PDB entry 3SDK | X-ray diffraction, 2.70 A resolution | chains S and T of the 28 polymer chains in the assembly

[Chain S]
Protein: Proteasome component PRE5
From: Saccharomyces cerevisiae
Notes: EC 3.4.25.1
UniProtKB: P40302 (PSA1_YEAST); the construct lacks a stretch of the UniProt sequence and is renumbered around it, so the offset changes along the chain: 4-60 = UniProt 2-58; 63-180 = UniProt 59-176; 181-204 = UniProt 181-204; 206-208 = UniProt 205-207; 1 more segments
Amino-acid sequence (233 residues; each row starts with the number of its first residue; note: 3 numbers in that range are skipped by the numbering (no residue carries them; nothing is unmodelled there); a row labelled like 180A-180D holds insertion residues (180A, then the next letters in order)):
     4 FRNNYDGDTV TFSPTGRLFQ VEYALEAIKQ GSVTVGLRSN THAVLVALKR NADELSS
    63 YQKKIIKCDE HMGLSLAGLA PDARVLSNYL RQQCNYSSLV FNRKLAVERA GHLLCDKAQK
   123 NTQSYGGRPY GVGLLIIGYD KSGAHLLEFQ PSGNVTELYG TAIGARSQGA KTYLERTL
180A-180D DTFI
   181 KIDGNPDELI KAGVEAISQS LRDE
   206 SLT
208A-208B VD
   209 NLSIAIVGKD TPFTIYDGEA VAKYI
UniProt features mapped onto this chain:
  - modified residue: Ser-16 (Phosphoserine)
  - cross-link: Lys-191 (Glycyl lysine isopeptide (Lys-Gly) (interchain with G-Cter in ubiquitin))

[Chain T]
Protein: Proteasome component C1
From: Saccharomyces cerevisiae
Notes: EC 3.4.25.1
UniProtKB: P21242 (PSA3_YEAST); the construct lacks a stretch of the UniProt sequence and is renumbered around it, so the offset changes along the chain: 7-180 = UniProt 7-180; 181-199 = UniProt 184-202; 201-206 = UniProt 203-208; 207-218 = UniProt 211-222; 1 more segments
Amino-acid sequence (242 residues; row label = number of the first residue in the row; note: 1 number in that range is skipped by the numbering (no residue carries it; nothing is unmodelled there); a row labelled like 180A-180C holds insertion residues (180A, then the next letters in order)):
     7 GYDLSNSVFS PDGRNFQVEY AVKAVENGTT SIGIKCNDGV VFAVEKLITS KLLVPQKNVK
    67 IQVVDRHIGC VYSGLIPDGR HLVNRGREEA ASFKKLYKTP IPIPAFADRL GQYVQAHTLY
   127 NSVRPFGVST IFGGVDKNGA HLYMLEPSGS YWGYKGAATG KGRQSAKAEL EKLV
180A-180C DHH
   181 PEGLSAREAV KQAAKIIYL
   201 AHEDNK
206A-206B EK
   207 DFELEISWCS LS
218A-218C ETN
   219 GLHKFVKGDL LQEAIDFAQK EIN
Unresolved in the structure: 7-12

[Chain S / chain T interface]
Pairs across the interface (52; chain S residue first):
  Thr-12(S) / Arg-130(T)
  Val-13(S) / Gln-23(T)
  Val-13(S) / Ser-128(T)
  Val-13(S) / Val-129(T)
  Val-13(S) / Arg-130(T)
  Thr-14(S) / Gln-23(T)
  Phe-15(S) / Gln-23(T)  hydrogen bond (backbone-side chain)
  Phe-15(S) / Tyr-26(T)
  Phe-15(S) / Ala-27(T)  hydrophobic
  Phe-15(S) / Arg-130(T)
  Phe-15(S) / Pro-131(T)
  Ser-16(S) / Tyr-26(T)
  Pro-17(S) / Tyr-26(T)  hydrophobic
  Pro-17(S) / Lys-29(T)
  Thr-18(S) / Lys-29(T)
  Gly-19(S) / Tyr-26(T)
  Gly-19(S) / Ala-30(T)
  Leu-21(S) / Leu-81(T)  hydrophobic
  Leu-21(S) / Arg-130(T)
  His-114(S) / Arg-86(T)  hydrogen bond
  Cys-117(S) / Arg-86(T)
  Asp-118(S) / Arg-86(T)  salt bridge
  Asp-118(S) / Asn-90(T)
  Gln-121(S) / Pro-83(T)
  Gln-121(S) / Asp-84(T)
  Gln-121(S) / His-87(T)  hydrogen bond
  Thr-124(S) / Arg-130(T)  hydrogen bond (backbone-side chain)
  Gln-125(S) / His-123(T)
  Gln-125(S) / Arg-130(T)
  Gln-125(S) / Phe-132(T)
  Tyr-127(S) / Ser-128(T)
  His-147(S) / Lys-63(T)
  Ser-154(S) / Pro-83(T)
  Gly-155(S) / Pro-83(T)
  Asn-156(S) / Ile-82(T)
  Asn-156(S) / Pro-83(T)
  Thr-158(S) / Asn-64(T)
  Glu-159(S) / Leu-59(T)
  Glu-159(S) / Val-60(T)  hydrogen bond (backbone-backbone)
  Glu-159(S) / Lys-63(T)
  Glu-159(S) / Asn-64(T)  hydrogen bond (backbone-side chain)
  Leu-160(S) / Leu-58(T)
  Leu-160(S) / Leu-59(T)  hydrophobic
  Leu-160(S) / Val-60(T)
  Tyr-161(S) / Leu-58(T)  hydrogen bond (backbone-backbone)
  Tyr-161(S) / Leu-59(T)
  Tyr-161(S) / Val-60(T)  hydrophobic
  Tyr-161(S) / Pro-61(T)
  Gly-162(S) / Leu-58(T)
  Leu-176(S) / Leu-58(T)
  Glu-177(S) / Ser-56(T)  hydrogen bond
  Glu-177(S) / Leu-58(T)
Also at the interface, not in a pair above, chain S (35 interface residues in all): Tyr-8, Arg-41, Glu-110, Ser-144, Val-157, Lys-173, Leu-180, Phe-180C
Also at the interface, not in a pair above, chain T (29 interface residues in all): Thr-55, Lys-57, Asn-127, Gly-133

[Overview]
35 residues of chain S face 29 of chain T across their interface; the contacts include 8 hydrogen bonds and 1
salt bridge. Polar contacts include Asp-118(S)/Arg-86(T), Phe-15(S)/Gln-23(T) and His-114(S)/Arg-86(T).
Chain S is Proteasome component PRE5 and chain T is Proteasome component C1, both from Saccharomyces
cerevisiae; the structure, Structure of yeast 20S open-gate proteasome with Compound 34, was determined by
X-ray diffraction (same publication as 3SDI, 3OEU and 3OEV).
